Entry 6FA1 (X-ray diffraction, 1.97 A resolution); this record covers chains C and D of the 6 polymer chains in the assembly.

[Chain C (and D)]
Protein: GTPase KRas
From: Homo sapiens
Notes: chain D of this document is another copy of the same molecule, construct and numbering; everything in this record applies to it too
UniProtKB: P01116 (RASK_HUMAN), isoform P01116-2; numbering as in UniProt (aligned over 1-168)
Amino-acid sequence (172 residues; numbered -3 to 168; the number before each row is that of its first residue; numbers below 1 keep their minus sign (Ala-3 is residue -3)):
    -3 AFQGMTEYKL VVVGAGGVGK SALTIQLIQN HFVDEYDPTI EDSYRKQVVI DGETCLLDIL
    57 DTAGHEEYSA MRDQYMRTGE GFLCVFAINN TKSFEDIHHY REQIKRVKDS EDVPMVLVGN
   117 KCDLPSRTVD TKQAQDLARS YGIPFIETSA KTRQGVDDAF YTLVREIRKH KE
Sequence notes: expression tag (-3 to 0); engineered mutation His61 (Gln in P01116)
Modified / non-standard residues: Cys51 (S-hydroxycysteine; CSO)
Swiss-Prot annotation at these positions:
  - motif: Tyr32 to Tyr40 (Effector region)
  - binding site (GTP): Gly10 to Ala18, Val29 to Thr35, Ala59, Gly60, Asn116 to Asp119
  - modified residue: Met1 (N-acetylmethionine), Thr2 (N-acetylthreonine), Lys104 (N6-acetyllysine)
  - glycosylation: Thr35 (Microbial infection: O-linked (Glc) threonine)
  - natural variant: Lys5 (K5E: In NS3; K5N: In GASC), Gly10 (G10GG: In AML), Gly12 (G12A: In colorectal cancer samples; G12C: In lung carcinoma; G12D: In GASC, JMML and SFM; G12R: In lung cancer and bladder cancer; G12S: In GASC and JMML; G12V: In GASC), Gly13 (G13D: In GASC, JMML and OES; G13R: In pylocytic astrocytoma), Val14 (V14I: In NS3), Leu19 (L19F: In OES), Gln22 (Q22E: In CFC2; Q22R: In NS3), Pro34 (P34L: In NS3; P34Q: In NS3; P34R: In CFC2), Ile36 (I36M: In NS3), Thr58 (T58I: In NS3), Ala59 (A59T: In GASC), Gly60 (G60R: In CFC2; G60S: In NS3), 8 further natural variant entries in UniProt
  - mutagenesis: Asp38 (D38A: Decreased interaction with MAPKAP1/SIN1), Tyr40 (Y40A: Decreased interaction with MAPKAP1/SIN1)
Metal / ion sites: Mg2+: Ser17, Thr35 (together with GMP-PNP)
Residues lining bound ligands: GMP-PNP (GNP; phosphoaminophosphonic acid-guanylate ester): Ala11, Gly12, Gly13, Val14, Gly15, Lys16, Ser17, Ala18, Phe28, Val29, Asp30, Glu31, Tyr32, Asp33, Pro34, Thr35, Thr58, Ala59, Gly60, Asn116, Lys117, Asp119, Leu120, Ser145, Ala146, Lys147

[Interface between chain C and chain D]
Pairs across the interface - 12 pairs, chain C then chain D:
  Phe-2(C) with Asp47(D); Gly48(D)
  Met1(C) with Gly48(D)
  Asp47(C) with Phe-2(D)
  Gly48(C) with Phe-2(D); Met1(D); Gly48(D); Glu49(D); Thr50(D), hydrogen bond (backbone-backbone)
  Glu49(C) with Gly48(D); Glu49(D)
  Thr50(C) with Gly48(D), hydrogen bond (backbone-backbone)
Other interface residues (no listed pair), chain C (7 interface residues in all): Val45
Other interface residues (no listed pair), chain D (7 interface residues in all): Val45

[In short]
Chain C and chain D each contribute 7 residues to their interface; the contacts include 2 hydrogen bonds. Its
one hydrogen bond, Gly48(C)-Thr50(D), is backbone to backbone. Bound to chain C: GMP-PNP. From UniProt: 22
GTP-binding residues and 2 mutagenesis sites on chain C.
Both chains are GTPase KRas (Homo sapiens). Entry 6FA1 (Antibody derived (Abd-4) small molecule binding to
KRAS) was determined by X-ray diffraction.
